6RFS - chains X and 2 of the 41 polymer chains in the assembly; structure by electron microscopy, 4.04 A resolution (low resolution: residue-level contacts below are approximate; hydrogen-bond / salt-bridge calls are withheld).

== Chain X ==
Name: Subunit NUXM of NADH:Ubiquinone Oxidoreductase (Complex I)
Organism: Yarrowia lipolytica
UniProt: A0A1D8NKB4 (A0A1D8NKB4_YARLL); numbering as in UniProt (aligned over 1-169)
Amino-acid sequence (169 residues; each row starts with the number of its first residue):
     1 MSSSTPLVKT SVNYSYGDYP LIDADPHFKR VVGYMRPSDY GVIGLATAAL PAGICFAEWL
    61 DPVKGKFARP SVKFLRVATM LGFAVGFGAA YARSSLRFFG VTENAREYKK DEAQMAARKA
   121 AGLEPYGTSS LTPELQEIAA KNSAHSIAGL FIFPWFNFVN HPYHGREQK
Disordered / not traced: 1-2

== Chain 2 ==
Name: Subunit NU2M of NADH:Ubiquinone Oxidoreductase (Complex I)
Organism: Yarrowia lipolytica
Notes: EC 1.6.5.3
UniProt: S5U4R9 (S5U4R9_YARLL); residue numbers follow UniProt; this construct covers 1-469
Amino-acid sequence (469 residues; each row starts with the number of its first residue):
     1 MLILAIISLI TFVSMSKLSD NRAIIRLINI YLILVLVLDS FLYLLFLNNQ TYTVMGELLI
    61 FNSFTFYIDM LIYFIMIVIS SLYGYNLYNN NLYKTLFEPK KELIILFLIN ILGALLIVHS
   121 NDFITLFVAI ELQSYSIYLI TAIYNSSYKA SKASMLYFFM GGILSILIAY SINTYYSVLN
   181 SYTLHSLDSL IINTLDLNLI LIALSLGLLF KIGIAPLHKW LISIYENTPI LITIYISLIP
   241 KISILSYLVL SNISINSLVI SILAILTLLV GSVGGLLQIK IKRLLAFSGL TNAGYMMLLL
   301 LLNNNEFSYL YYITQYSISH LAIFMIIIFS IYYINYINNQ YNPIIYVNQL KGLIHDNAYL
   361 VLSMAIVVFS FIGIPPLLGF FGKLNILMSI LNNGYYFISI VLIVASLISA LYYLYLLNVS
   421 IQDKNNILIN SNETVSSVLS YILSSLIILI TFGFIYNSLI IDIFNVYFN

== How chain X and chain 2 interact ==
Residue-residue contacts - 74 pairs, chain X then chain 2:
  Tyr14(X) - Gln50(2)
  Tyr16(X) - Gln50(2)
  Tyr16(X) - Tyr52(2)
  Gly17(X) - Leu47(2)
  Ala46(X) - Leu38(2)
  Ala49(X) - Leu34(2)
  Leu50(X) - Leu34(2)
  Gly53(X) - Ile30(2)
  Ile54(X) - Ile30(2)
  Ala57(X) - Arg26(2)
  Ala57(X) - Ile30(2)
  Ala57(X) - Tyr85(2)
  Leu60(X) - Ser437(2)
  Leu60(X) - Val438(2)
  Asp61(X) - Arg26(2)
  Asp61(X) - Ser436(2)
  Asp61(X) - Ser437(2)
  Asp61(X) - Val438(2)
  Asp61(X) - Leu439(2)
  Pro62(X) - Arg26(2)
  Pro62(X) - Asn86(2)
  Val63(X) - Arg26(2)
  Val63(X) - Asn86(2)
  Gly65(X) - Asn89(2)
  Lys73(X) - Phe12(2)
  Lys73(X) - Met15(2)
  Lys73(X) - Ser16(2)
  Phe74(X) - Phe12(2)
  Phe74(X) - Asp20(2)
  Phe74(X) - Ala23(2)
  Val77(X) - Phe12(2)
  Leu81(X) - Leu27(2)
  Leu81(X) - Tyr31(2)
  Ala84(X) - Met1(2)
  Ala84(X) - Leu4(2)
  Val85(X) - Met1(2)
  Val85(X) - Tyr31(2)
  Val85(X) - Leu38(2)
  Ala89(X) - Asp39(2)
  Ala92(X) - Phe41(2)
  Arg93(X) - Phe41(2)
  Leu96(X) - Phe41(2)
  Leu96(X) - Leu45(2)
  Val101(X) - Leu44(2)
  Lys141(X) - Met55(2)
  Lys141(X) - Gly56(2)
  Asn142(X) - Met55(2)
  Ala144(X) - Val54(2)
  His145(X) - Tyr52(2)
  His145(X) - Val54(2)
  Ser146(X) - Val54(2)
  Ala148(X) - Leu45(2)
  Ala148(X) - Tyr52(2)
  Ala148(X) - Phe61(2)
  Gly149(X) - Phe61(2)
  Leu150(X) - Met1(2)
  Leu150(X) - Asp39(2)
  Phe151(X) - Met1(2)
  Phe151(X) - Leu2(2)
  Phe151(X) - Asp39(2)
  Phe151(X) - Phe66(2)
  Phe151(X) - Asp69(2)
  Phe151(X) - Tyr73(2)
  Ile152(X) - Met1(2)
  Ile152(X) - Leu2(2)
  Ile152(X) - Ile3(2)
  Ile152(X) - Asp69(2)
  Ile152(X) - Tyr73(2)
  Ile152(X) - Leu112(2)
  Ile152(X) - Leu115(2)
  Ile152(X) - His119(2)
  Phe153(X) - Met1(2)
  Phe153(X) - Ile3(2)
  Phe153(X) - Leu59(2)
Also at the interface, not in a pair above, chain X (42 interface residues in all): Ser15, Gly88, Phe99, Ile147, Pro154, Trp155
Also at the interface, not in a pair above, chain 2 (46 interface residues in all): Ser8, Arg22, Val35, Ser40, Leu42, Leu116

== Overview ==
Chain X and chain 2 form an interface of 42 and 46 residues respectively.
Here chain X is Subunit NUXM of NADH:Ubiquinone Oxidoreductase (Complex I) and chain 2 is Subunit NU2M of
NADH:Ubiquinone Oxidoreductase (Complex I), both from Yarrowia lipolytica. Entry 6RFS (Cryo-EM structure of a
respiratory complex I mutant lacking NDUFS4) was determined by electron microscopy together with 6RFQ and 6RFR
from the same study.
